PDB entry 9FQV | electron microscopy, 2.95 A resolution | chains A and B

[Chain A]
Protein: High affinity cationic amino acid transporter 1, Green fluorescent protein
Organism: Mus musculus
UniProt: chimeric construct of Q09143, P42212: residues 13-622 from Q09143 (CTR1_MOUSE) positions 13-622 (same numbers); residues 635-871 from P42212 positions 2-238 (UniProt number = residue number - 633)
Sequence (902 residues; numbered 13 to 914; the number before each row is that of its first residue):
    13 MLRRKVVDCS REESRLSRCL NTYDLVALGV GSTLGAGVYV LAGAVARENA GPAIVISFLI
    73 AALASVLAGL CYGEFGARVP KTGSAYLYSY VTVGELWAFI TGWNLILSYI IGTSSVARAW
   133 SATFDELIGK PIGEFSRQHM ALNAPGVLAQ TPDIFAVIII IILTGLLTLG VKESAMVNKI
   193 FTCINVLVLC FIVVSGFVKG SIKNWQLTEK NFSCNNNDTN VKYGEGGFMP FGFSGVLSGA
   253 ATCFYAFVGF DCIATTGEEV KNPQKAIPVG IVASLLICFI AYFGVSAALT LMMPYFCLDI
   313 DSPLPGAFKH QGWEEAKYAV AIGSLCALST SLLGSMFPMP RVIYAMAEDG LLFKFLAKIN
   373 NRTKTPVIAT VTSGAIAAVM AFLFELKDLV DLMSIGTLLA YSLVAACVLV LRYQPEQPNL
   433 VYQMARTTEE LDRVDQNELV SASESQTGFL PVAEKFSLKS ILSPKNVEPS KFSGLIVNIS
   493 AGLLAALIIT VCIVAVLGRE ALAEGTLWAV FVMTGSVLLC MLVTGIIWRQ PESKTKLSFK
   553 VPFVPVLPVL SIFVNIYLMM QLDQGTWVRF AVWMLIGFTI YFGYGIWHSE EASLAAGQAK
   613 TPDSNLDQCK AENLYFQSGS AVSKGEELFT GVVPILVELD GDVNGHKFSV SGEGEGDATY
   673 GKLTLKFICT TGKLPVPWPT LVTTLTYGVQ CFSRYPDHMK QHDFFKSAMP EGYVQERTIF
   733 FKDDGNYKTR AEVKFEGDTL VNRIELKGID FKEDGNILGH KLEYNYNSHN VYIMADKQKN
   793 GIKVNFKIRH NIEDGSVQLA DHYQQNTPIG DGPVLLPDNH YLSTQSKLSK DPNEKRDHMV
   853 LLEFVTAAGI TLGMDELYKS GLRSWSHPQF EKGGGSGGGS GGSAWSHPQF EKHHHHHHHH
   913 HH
Unresolved in the structure: 20-30, 431-465, 605-914
Construct notes: linker (623-634); conflict Leu697 (Phe64 in P42212), Thr698 (Ser65 in P42212), Lys839 (Ala206 in P42212), Leu864 (His231 in P42212); expression tag (872-914)
Curated features (UniProtKB/Swiss-Prot):
  - modified residue: Ser616 (Phosphoserine), Tyr699 (Z: -2,3-didehydrotyrosine)
  - glycosylation (N-linked (GlcNAc...) asparagine): Asn223, Asn229
Glycans and other covalent adducts: N-acetylglucosamine (NAG) linked to Asn223
Small-molecule neighbours: lysine (LYS): Ser44, Thr45, Leu46, Gly47, Ala48, Gly49, Val128, Tyr257, Ala258, Phe259, Val260, Gly261, Tyr294, Ser343, Gly346, Ser347, Met405

[Chain B]
Protein: Surface protein
Organism: Murine leukemia virus
UniProt: P03390 (ENV_MLVF5); numbering as in UniProt (aligned over 35-270)
Sequence (276 residues; each row starts with the number of its first residue):
     4 MGILPSPGMP ALLSLVSLLS VLLMGCVAET GAAPGSSPHQ VYNITWEVTN GDRETVWAIS
    64 GNHPLWTWWP VLTPDLCMLA LSGPPHWGLE YQAPYSSPPG PPCCSGSSGS SAGCSRDCDE
   124 PLTSLTPRCN TAWNRLKLDQ VTHKSSEGFY VCPGSHRPRE AKSCGGPDSF YCASWGCETT
   184 GRVYWKPSSS WDYITVDNNL TTSQAVQVCK DNKWCNPLAI QFTNAGKQVT SWTTGHYWGL
   244 RLYVSGRDPG LTFGIRLRYQ NLGPRVPGTK HHHHHH
Unresolved in the structure: 4-42, 266-279
Construct notes: initiating methionine (4); expression tag (5-34, 271-279)
Curated features (UniProtKB/Swiss-Prot):
  - binding site (Zn(2+)): His89, Asp120
  - glycosylation (N-linked (GlcNAc...) asparagine): Asn46, Asn202
Disulfides: Cys80-Cys132, Cys106-Cys121, Cys107-Cys117, Cys155-Cys175, Cys167-Cys180, Cys212-Cys218
Glycans and other covalent adducts: glycan linked to Asn46; N-acetylglucosamine (NAG) linked to Asn202

[Interface between chain A and chain B]
Contacting residue pairs (31):
  Glu60(A) - Arg119(B)  salt bridge
  Glu221(A) - Asn133(B)  hydrogen bond
  Glu221(A) - Thr134(B)
  Phe224(A) - Pro104(B)
  Phe224(A) - Trp136(B)  hydrophobic
  Asp230(A) - Ala115(B)
  Asp230(A) - Gly116(B)  hydrogen bond (backbone-backbone)
  Thr231(A) - Ser114(B)
  Thr231(A) - Cys117(B)
  Asn232(A) - Cys107(B)  hydrogen bond
  Asn232(A) - Cys117(B)  hydrogen bond (backbone-backbone)
  Asn232(A) - Arg119(B)  hydrogen bond (backbone-side chain)
  Val233(A) - Cys117(B)  hydrogen bond (backbone-backbone)
  Val233(A) - Ser118(B)  hydrogen bond (backbone-side chain)
  Val233(A) - Arg119(B)  hydrogen bond (backbone-backbone)
  Val233(A) - Asp120(B)
  Lys234(A) - Arg119(B)
  Lys234(A) - Asp120(B)
  Tyr235(A) - Pro104(B)  hydrophobic
  Tyr235(A) - Gly116(B)  hydrogen bond (side chain-backbone)
  Tyr235(A) - Ser118(B)
  Tyr235(A) - Asp120(B)  hydrogen bond (backbone-side chain)
  Tyr235(A) - Trp136(B)  hydrophobic
  Gly236(A) - Asp120(B)  hydrogen bond (backbone-side chain)
  Gly236(A) - Trp136(B)  hydrogen bond (backbone-side chain)
  Glu237(A) - Leu128(B)
  Glu237(A) - Thr129(B)  hydrogen bond (side chain-backbone)
  Glu237(A) - Arg131(B)  salt bridge
  Glu237(A) - Asn137(B)  hydrogen bond
  Phe243(A) - Ser127(B)
  Glu512(A) - Thr126(B)  hydrogen bond
Also at the interface, not in a pair above, chain A (18 interface residues in all): Cys226, Asn228, Asn229, Ser246, Arg511
Also at the interface, not in a pair above, chain B (21 interface residues in all): Pro102, Gly103, Glu123

[In short]
The interface between chain A and chain B involves 18 residues on one side and 21 on the other, with 15
hydrogen bonds and 2 salt bridges. Among the polar pairs are Glu60(A)-Arg119(B), Glu237(A)-Arg131(B) and
Glu221(A)-Asn133(B). Chain A binds lysine. Covalently linked N-acetylglucosamine: at Asn223(A).
Here chain A is High affinity cationic amino acid transporter 1, Green fluorescent protein (Mus musculus) and
chain B is Surface protein (Murine leukemia virus). Entry 9FQV (Cryo-EM structure of MmCAT1 bound with
FrMLV-RBD in the lysine-bound inward-occluded state) was determined by electron microscopy.
